Entry 2NU0 (X-ray diffraction, 1.95 A resolution); this record covers chains E and I.

== Chain E ==
Molecule: Streptogrisin B, Protease B
Source organism: Streptomyces griseus
Notes: EC 3.4.21.81
UniProtKB: P00777 (PRTB_STRGR); the construct lacks a stretch of the UniProt sequence and is renumbered around it, so the offset changes along the chain: 16-19 = UniProt 115-118; 29-34 = UniProt 119-124; 39-48 = UniProt 125-134; 49-60 = UniProt 139-150; 8 more segments
Chain sequence (185 residues; each row starts with the number of its first residue; note: 50 numbers in that range are skipped by the numbering (no residue carries them; nothing is unmodelled there); a row labelled like 48A-48D holds insertion residues (48A, then the next letters in order)):
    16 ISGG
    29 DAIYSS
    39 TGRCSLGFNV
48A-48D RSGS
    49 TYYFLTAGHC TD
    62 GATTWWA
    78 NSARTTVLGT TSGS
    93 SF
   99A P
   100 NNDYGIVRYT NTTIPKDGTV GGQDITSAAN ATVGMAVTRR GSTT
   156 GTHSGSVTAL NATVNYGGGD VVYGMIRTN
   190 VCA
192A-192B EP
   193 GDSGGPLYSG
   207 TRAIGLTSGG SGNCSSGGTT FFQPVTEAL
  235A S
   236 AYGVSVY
Disulfide bonds: Cys-42/Cys-58, Cys-191/Cys-220
UniProt features mapped onto this chain:
  - active site (Charge relay system): His-57, Asp-102, Ser-195

== Chain I ==
Molecule: Ovomucoid
Source organism: Meleagris gallopavo
Notes: fragment: third domain, residues 135-185
UniProtKB: P68390 (IOVO_MELGA); residues 6-56 here correspond to UniProt positions 135-185 (UniProt number = residue number + 129)
Chain sequence (51 residues; each row starts with the number of its first residue):
     6 VDCSEYPKPA CTWEYRPLCG SDNKTYGNKC NFCNAVVESN GTLTLSHFGK C
Disulfide bonds: Cys-8/Cys-38, Cys-16/Cys-35, Cys-24/Cys-56
Sequence notes: engineered mutation Trp-18 (Leu in P68390)
UniProt features mapped onto this chain:
  - glycosylation: Asn-45 (N-linked (GlcNAc...) asparagine)

== Chain E / chain I interface ==
Contacting residue pairs (40):
  Thr-39(E) / Arg-21(I)  hydrogen bond (backbone-side chain)
  Gly-40(E) / Tyr-20(I)
  Gly-40(E) / Arg-21(I)
  Arg-41(E) / Glu-19(I)
  Arg-41(E) / Tyr-20(I)  hydrogen bond (backbone-backbone)
  Cys-42(E) / Glu-19(I)
  His-57(E) / Thr-17(I)
  His-57(E) / Trp-18(I)
  His-57(E) / Glu-19(I)
  Val-169(E) / Ala-15(I)  hydrophobic
  Asn-170(E) / Pro-14(I)
  Tyr-171(E) / Lys-13(I)  hydrogen bond (backbone-side chain)
  Tyr-171(E) / Ala-15(I)
  Tyr-171(E) / Cys-16(I)
  Tyr-171(E) / Thr-17(I)
  Ala-192(E) / Trp-18(I)
  Glu-192A(E) / Trp-18(I)
  Pro-192B(E) / Trp-18(I)
  Pro-192B(E) / Glu-19(I)
  Pro-192B(E) / Tyr-20(I)
  Pro-192B(E) / Gly-32(I)
  Gly-193(E) / Trp-18(I)  hydrogen bond (backbone-backbone)
  Gly-193(E) / Glu-19(I)
  Gly-193(E) / Tyr-20(I)
  Asp-194(E) / Trp-18(I)  hydrogen bond (backbone-backbone)
  Ser-195(E) / Thr-17(I)
  Ser-195(E) / Trp-18(I)  hydrogen bond (side chain-backbone)
  Ser-195(E) / Glu-19(I)  hydrogen bond (side chain-backbone)
  Thr-213(E) / Trp-18(I)
  Ser-214(E) / Thr-17(I)
  Ser-214(E) / Trp-18(I)  hydrogen bond (backbone-backbone)
  Gly-215(E) / Cys-16(I)
  Gly-215(E) / Thr-17(I)
  Gly-215(E) / Trp-18(I)
  Gly-216(E) / Ala-15(I)
  Gly-216(E) / Cys-16(I)  hydrogen bond (backbone-backbone)
  Gly-216(E) / Trp-18(I)
  Ser-217(E) / Pro-14(I)
  Ser-217(E) / Trp-18(I)
  Gly-218(E) / Trp-18(I)
Interface residues without a listed pair, chain E (24 interface residues in all): Cys-58, Phe-94, Gly-172, Thr-226
Interface residues without a listed pair, chain I (12 interface residues in all): Asn-33, Asn-36

== Summary ==
Chain E and chain I form an interface of 24 and 12 residues respectively, with 9 hydrogen bonds. Polar
contacts include Thr-39(E)/Arg-21(I), Tyr-171(E)/Lys-13(I) and Ser-195(E)/Trp-18(I). From UniProt: 3
active-site residues on chain E.
Chain E is Streptogrisin B, Protease B (Streptomyces griseus) and chain I is Ovomucoid (Meleagris gallopavo);
the structure, Molecular structures of the complexes of SGPB with OMTKY3 aromatic P1 variants Trp18I, His18I,
Phe18I, and ..., was determined by X-ray diffraction.
